PDB entry 8EOS | electron microscopy, 3.10 A resolution | chains B and D of the 9 polymer chains in the assembly

== Chain B ==
Protein: DNA-directed RNA polymerase subunit alpha
Organism: Mycobacterium tuberculosis H37Rv
Notes: EC 2.7.7.6
UniProt: P9WGZ1 (RPOA_MYCTU); residue numbers follow UniProt; this construct covers 1-347
Amino-acid sequence (347 residues; each row starts with the number of its first residue):
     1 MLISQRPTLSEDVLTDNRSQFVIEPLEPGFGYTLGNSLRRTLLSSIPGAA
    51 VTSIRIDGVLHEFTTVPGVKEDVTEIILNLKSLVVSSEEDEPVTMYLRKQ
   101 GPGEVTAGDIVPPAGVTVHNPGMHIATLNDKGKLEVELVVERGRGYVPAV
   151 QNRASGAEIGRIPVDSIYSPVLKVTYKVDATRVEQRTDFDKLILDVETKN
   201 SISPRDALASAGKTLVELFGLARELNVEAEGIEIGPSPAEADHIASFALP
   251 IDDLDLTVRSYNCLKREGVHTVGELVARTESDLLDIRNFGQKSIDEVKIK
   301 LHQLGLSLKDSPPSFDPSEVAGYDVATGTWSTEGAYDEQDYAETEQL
Disordered / not traced: 238-347

== Chain D ==
Protein: DNA-directed RNA polymerase subunit beta'
Organism: Mycobacterium tuberculosis H37Rv
Notes: EC 2.7.7.6
UniProt: P9WGY7 (RPOC_MYCTU); residue numbers follow UniProt; this construct covers 1-1316
Amino-acid sequence (1316 residues; each row starts with the number of its first residue):
     1 MLDVNFFDELRIGLATAEDIRQWSYGEVKKPETINYRTLKPEKDGLFCEK
    51 IFGPTRDWECYCGKYKRVRFKGIICERCGVEVTRAKVRRERMGHIELAAP
   101 VTHIWYFKGVPSRLGYLLDLAPKDLEKIIYFAAYVITSVDEEMRHNELST
   151 LEAEMAVERKAVEDQRDGELEARAQKLEADLAELEAEGAKADARRKVRDG
   201 GEREMRQIRDRAQRELDRLEDIWSTFTKLAPKQLIVDENLYRELVDRYGE
   251 YFTGAMGAESIQKLIENFDIDAEAESLRDVIRNGKGQKKLRALKRLKVVA
   301 AFQQSGNSPMGMVLDAVPVIPPELRPMVQLDGGRFATSDLNDLYRRVINR
   351 NNRLKRLIDLGAPEIIVNNEKRMLQESVDALFDNGRRGRPVTGPGNRPLK
   401 SLSDLLKGKQGRFRQNLLGKRVDYSGRSVIVVGPQLKLHQCGLPKLMALE
   451 LFKPFVMKRLVDLNHAQNIKSAKRMVERQRPQVWDVLEEVIAEHPVLLNR
   501 APTLHRLGIQAFEPMLVEGKAIQLHPLVCEAFNADFDGDQMAVHLPLSAE
   551 AQAEARILMLSSNNILSPASGRPLAMPRLDMVTGLYYLTTEVPGDTGEYQ
   601 PASGDHPETGVYSSPAEAIMAADRGVLSVRAKIKVRLTQLRPPVEIEAEL
   651 FGHSGWQPGDAWMAETTLGRVMFNELLPLGYPFVNKQMHKKVQAAIINDL
   701 AERYPMIVVAQTVDKLKDAGFYWATRSGVTVSMADVLVPPRKKEILDHYE
   751 ERADKVEKQFQRGALNHDERNEALVEIWKEATDEVGQALREHYPDDNPII
   801 TIVDSGATGNFTQTRTLAGMKGLVTNPKGEFIPRPVKSSFREGLTVLEYF
   851 INTHGARKGLADTALRTADSGYLTRRLVDVSQDVIVREHDCQTERGIVVE
   901 LAERAPDGTLIRDPYIETSAYARTLGTDAVDEAGNVIVERGQDLGDPEID
   951 ALLAAGITQVKVRSVLTCATSTGVCATCYGRSMATGKLVDIGEAVGIVAA
  1001 QSIGEPGTQLTMRTFHQGGVGEDITGGLPRVQELFEARVPRGKAPIADVT
  1051 GRVRLEDGERFYKITIVPDDGGEEVVYDKISKRQRLRVFKHEDGSERVLS
  1101 DGDHVEVGQQLMEGSADPHEVLRVQGPREVQIHLVREVQEVYRAQGVSIH
  1151 DKHIEVIVRQMLRRVTIIDSGSTEFLPGSLIDRAEFEAENRRVVAEGGEP
  1201 AAGRPVLMGITKASLATDSWLSAASFQETTRVLTDAAINCRSDKLNGLKE
  1251 NVIIGKLIPAGTGINRYRNIAVQPTEEARAAAYTIPSYEDQYYSPDFGAA
  1301 TGAAVPLDDYGYSDYR
Disordered / not traced: 1, 1018-1022, 1283-1316
Swiss-Prot annotation at these positions:
  - binding site (Zn(2+)): Cys60, Cys62, Cys75, Cys78, Cys891, Cys968, Cys975, Cys978
  - binding site (Mg(2+)): Asp535, Asp537, Asp539
Ion coordination: Zn2+ site 1: Cys60, Cys62, Cys75, Cys78; Mg2+ site 1: Asp535 (together with CMPcPP); Mg2+ site 2: Asp535, Asp539 (shared with 1 residue of chain R); Zn2+ site 2: Cys891, Cys968, Cys975, Cys978
Residues lining bound ligands: CMPcPP: Arg500, Pro502, Asn533, Asp535, Gln1009, Met1012, Arg1013, His1016

== Interface between chain B and chain D ==
Residue-residue contacts (19; chain B residue first):
  Arg39(B) - Asp623(D)  salt bridge
  Phe63(B) - Gly604(D)
  Thr74(B) - Glu608(D)
  Leu78(B) - Tyr612(D)
  Leu78(B) - Ser613(D)
  Leu78(B) - Arg636(D)
  Asn79(B) - Arg636(D)  hydrogen bond
  Lys81(B) - Glu617(D)  salt bridge
  Tyr146(B) - Tyr612(D)
  Tyr146(B) - Glu617(D)  hydrogen bond
  Tyr146(B) - Met620(D)  hydrophobic
  Tyr146(B) - Ala621(D)  hydrophobic
  Tyr146(B) - Arg624(D)
  Pro148(B) - Arg624(D)
  Asp165(B) - Glu617(D)
  Ile167(B) - Met620(D)  hydrophobic
  Ser169(B) - Met620(D)
  Lys173(B) - Ala616(D)
  Arg182(B) - Glu488(D)  salt bridge
Interface residues without a listed pair, chain B (20 interface residues in all): Arg40, Leu43, His61, Glu75, Ile162, Leu172, Thr187
Interface residues without a listed pair, chain D (19 interface residues in all): Leu516, Glu518, Asp605, Pro607, Val611, Ile619, Met663

== Overview ==
20 residues of chain B face 19 of chain D across their interface, with 2 hydrogen bonds and 3 salt bridges.
Polar contacts include Arg39(B)-Asp623(D), Lys81(B)-Glu617(D) and Arg182(B)-Glu488(D). Ligands of chain D:
CMPcPP.
Chain B is DNA-directed RNA polymerase subunit alpha and chain D is DNA-directed RNA polymerase subunit beta',
both from Mycobacterium tuberculosis H37Rv; the structure, M. tuberculosis RNAP elongation complex with NusG
and CMPCPP, was determined by electron microscopy (same publication as 8EHQ, 8EJ3, 8EOE, 8EOF, 8EOT and 8EXY).
